Entry 1YJD (X-ray diffraction, 2.70 A resolution); this record covers chains H and C of the 3 polymer chains in the assembly.

# Chain H
Molecule: Fab fragment of 5.11A1 antibody heavy chain
Organism: Mus musculus
Notes: fragment: IgV and IgC1 domains; antibody fragment or engineered binder
Amino-acid sequence (222 residues; row label = number of the first residue in the row):
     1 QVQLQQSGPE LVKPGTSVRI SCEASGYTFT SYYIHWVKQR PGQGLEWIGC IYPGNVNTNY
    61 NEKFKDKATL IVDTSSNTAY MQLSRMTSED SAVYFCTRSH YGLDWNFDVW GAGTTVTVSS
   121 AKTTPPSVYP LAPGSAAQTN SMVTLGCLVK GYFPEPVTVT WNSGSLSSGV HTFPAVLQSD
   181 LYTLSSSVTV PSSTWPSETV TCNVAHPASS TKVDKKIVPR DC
Disordered / not traced: 1, 219-222
Cystine bridges: Cys22-Cys96, Cys147-Cys202

# Chain C
Molecule: T-cell-specific surface glycoprotein CD28
Organism: Homo sapiens
Notes: fragment: Extracellular region
UniProtKB: P10747 (CD28_HUMAN); residues -1 to 134 here correspond to UniProt positions 17-152 (UniProt number = residue number + 18)
Amino-acid sequence (140 residues; numbered -1 to 138; the number before each row is that of its first residue; numbers below 1 keep their minus sign (Thr-1 is residue -1)):
    -1 TGNKILVKQS PMLVAYDNAV NLSCKYSYNL FSREFRASLH KGLDSAVEVC VVYGNYSQQL
    59 QVYSKTGFNC DGKLGNESVT FYLQNLYVNQ TDIYFCKIEV MYPPPYLDNE KSNGTIIHVK
   119 GKHLCPSPLF PGPSKPLVPR
Disordered / not traced: -1 to 0, 119-138
Sequence notes: cloning artifact (135-138)
UniProt features mapped onto this chain:
  - glycosylation (N-linked (GlcNAc...) asparagine): Asn19, Asn53, Asn74, Asn87, Asn111
Cystine bridges: Cys22-Cys94, Cys48-Cys68
Covalently attached groups: N-acetylglucosamine (NAG) linked to Asn19, Asn53, Asn87

# Chain H / chain C interface
Pairs across the interface - 24 pairs, chain H then chain C:
  Thr28(H) - Tyr100(C)
  Thr30(H) - Met99(C)
  Ser31(H) - Glu32(C)  hydrogen bond
  Tyr33(H) - Arg34(C)
  Tyr52(H) - Met99(C)
  Tyr52(H) - Tyr104(C)  hydrophobic
  Asn55(H) - Tyr104(C)
  His100(H) - Glu32(C)  salt bridge
  His100(H) - Tyr51(C)  hydrogen bond
  Tyr101(H) - Arg34(C)  hydrogen bond (backbone-side chain)
  Tyr101(H) - Glu97(C)  hydrogen bond
  Tyr101(H) - Met99(C)  hydrophobic
  Tyr101(H) - Tyr104(C)
  Gly102(H) - Arg34(C)
  Gly102(H) - Val49(C)
  Gly102(H) - Tyr51(C)
  Gly102(H) - Tyr61(C)  hydrogen bond (backbone-side chain)
  Leu103(H) - Tyr51(C)  hydrophobic
  Leu103(H) - Gln59(C)
  Leu103(H) - Tyr61(C)  hydrophobic
  Asp104(H) - Tyr61(C)  hydrogen bond (backbone-side chain)
  Asp104(H) - Lys63(C)  hydrogen bond (backbone-side chain)
  Trp105(H) - Tyr61(C)
  Trp105(H) - Lys63(C)
Other interface residues (no listed pair), chain H (13 interface residues in all): Gly54

# Summary
13 residues of chain H and 11 residues of chain C are in contact; the contacts include 7 hydrogen bonds and 1
salt bridge. Among the polar pairs are His100(H)-Glu32(C), Ser31(H)-Glu32(C) and His100(H)-Tyr51(C).
Covalently linked N-acetylglucosamine: at Asn19(C), Asn53(C) and Asn87(C).
Chain H is Fab fragment of 5.11A1 antibody heavy chain (Mus musculus) and chain C is T-cell-specific surface
glycoprotein CD28 (Homo sapiens); the structure, Crystal structure of human CD28 in complex with the Fab
fragment of a mitogenic antibody (5.11A1), was determined by X-ray diffraction.
